Entry 5GKR (X-ray diffraction, 2.10 A resolution); this record covers chains A and B of the 3 polymer chains in the assembly.

== Chain A ==
Molecule: IgG2, Fab (heavy chain)
From: Homo sapiens
Notes: antibody fragment or engineered binder
Chain sequence (218 residues; numbered 1 to 215 plus 3 insertion-coded residues; the number before each row is that of its first residue; a row labelled like 82A-82C holds insertion residues (82A, then the next letters in order)):
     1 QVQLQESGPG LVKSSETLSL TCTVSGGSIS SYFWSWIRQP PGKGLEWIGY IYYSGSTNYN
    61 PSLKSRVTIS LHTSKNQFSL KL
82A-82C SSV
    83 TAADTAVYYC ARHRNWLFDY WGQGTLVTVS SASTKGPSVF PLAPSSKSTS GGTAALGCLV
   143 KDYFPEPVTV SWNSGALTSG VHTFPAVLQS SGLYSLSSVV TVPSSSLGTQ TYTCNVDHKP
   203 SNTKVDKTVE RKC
Unresolved in the structure: 1, 127-133, 213-215
Disulfide bonds: Cys22-Cys92, Cys140-Cys196
What the authors report for this chain:
  - binding site for the 4-nt DNA strand: Phe33, Tyr50, Tyr52, Ser54, Ser56, Asn58, His95, Asn97, Trp98
  - specificity-determining residues: Tyr50

== Chain B ==
Molecule: lambda, Fab (light chain)
From: Homo sapiens
Notes: antibody fragment or engineered binder
Chain sequence (216 residues; each row starts with the number of its first residue; note: 1 number in that range is skipped by the numbering (no residue carries it; nothing is unmodelled there); a row labelled like 30A-30C holds insertion residues (30A, then the next letters in order)):
     1 QSALTQPRS
    11 VSGSPGQSVT ISCTGTSSDV
30A-30C GGY
    31 NYVSWYQQHP GKAPKVMIYD VSKRPSGVPD RFSGSKSGNT ASLTISGLQA EDEADYYCCS
    91 YAGSY
   95A T
    96 YVFGTGTKVT VLGQPKANPT VTLFPPSSEE LQANKATLVC LISDFYPGAV TVAWKADGSP
   156 VKAGVETTKP SKQSNNKYAA SSYLSLTPEQ WKSHRSYSCQ VTHEGSTVEK TVAPTECS
Unresolved in the structure: 211-213
Disulfide bonds: Cys23-Cys88, Cys135-Cys194
What the authors report for this chain:
  - binding site for the 4-nt DNA strand: Tyr95, Tyr96
  - specificity-determining residues: Tyr96

== Chain A / chain B interface ==
Contacting residue pairs - 68 pairs, chain A then chain B:
  Ile37(A) with Phe98(B), hydrophobic
  Gln39(A) with Gln38(B), hydrogen bond; Tyr87(B), hydrogen bond
  Gly42(A) with Lys164(B)
  Lys43(A) with Tyr87(B), hydrogen bond (backbone-side chain); Thr162(B)
  Gly44(A) with Tyr87(B)
  Leu45(A) with Pro44(B), hydrophobic; Tyr87(B), hydrophobic; Phe98(B)
  Trp47(A) with Tyr95(B); Thr95A(B); Tyr96(B); Phe98(B)
  Tyr50(A) with Tyr95(B); Tyr96(B), hydrophobic
  Asn58(A) with Tyr95(B)
  Tyr59(A) with Thr95A(B)
  Pro61(A) with Gln1(B)
  Tyr91(A) with Gln38(B), hydrogen bond; Lys42(B), hydrogen bond (side chain-backbone); Ala43(B), hydrophobic; Pro44(B)
  His95(A) with Tyr96(B), hydrogen bond
  Trp98(A) with Tyr32(B); Tyr91(B), hydrophobic; Tyr96(B)
  Leu99(A) with Tyr36(B); Val46(B), hydrophobic; Tyr49(B), hydrophobic
  Phe100(A) with Tyr36(B), hydrogen bond (backbone-side chain); Val46(B); Cys89(B), hydrophobic; Tyr96(B), hydrophobic
  Trp103(A) with Tyr36(B); Ala43(B), hydrophobic; Pro44(B)
  Gly104(A) with Ala43(B)
  Phe122(A) with Ser122(B); Glu124(B); Glu125(B)
  Pro123(A) with Ser122(B); Glu124(B)
  Leu124(A) with Phe119(B); Val134(B), hydrophobic
  Ala125(A) with Phe119(B)
  Ala137(A) with Thr117(B); Phe119(B); Leu136(B), hydrophobic
  Lys143(A) with Glu125(B), salt bridge; Lys130(B); Thr132(B)
  Asp144(A) with Lys130(B), salt bridge
  His164(A) with Ser166(B), hydrogen bond; Lys167(B); Gln168(B); Ala174(B)
  Phe166(A) with Leu136(B), hydrophobic; Ala174(B), hydrophobic; Ala175(B); Ser176(B)
  Pro167(A) with Thr163(B)
  Val169(A) with Glu161(B); Thr163(B); Tyr178(B), hydrophobic
  Ser179(A) with Tyr178(B), hydrogen bond
  Val181(A) with Leu136(B), hydrophobic
  Lys209(A) with Glu124(B), salt bridge
Other interface residues (no listed pair), chain A (40 interface residues in all): Glu46, Asn97, Asp101, Val121, Leu138, Leu141, Val163, Leu178
Other interface residues (no listed pair), chain B (41 interface residues in all): Ser34, Asp50, Thr100, Ala128, Ser169

== In short ==
40 residues of chain A face 41 of chain B across their interface; the contacts include 9 hydrogen bonds and 3
salt bridges. Polar contacts include Lys143(A)-Glu125(B), Asp144(A)-Lys130(B) and Lys209(A)-Glu124(B). The
paper reports a binding site for the 4-nt DNA strand at Phe33(A), Tyr50(A) and Tyr95(B) among others;
specificity determinants Tyr50(A) and Tyr96(B).
Chain A is IgG2, Fab (heavy chain) and chain B is lambda, Fab (light chain), both from Homo sapiens; the
structure, Crystal structure of SLE patient-derived anti-DNA antibody in complex with oligonucleotide, was
determined by X-ray diffraction, deposited together with 5GKS.
